PDB entry 3R45 | X-ray diffraction, 2.60 A resolution | chains A and B of the 3 polymer chains in the assembly

== Chain A ==
Molecule: Histone H3-like centromeric protein A
Source organism: Homo sapiens
UniProtKB: P49450 (CENPA_HUMAN); residue numbers follow UniProt; this construct covers 1-140
Amino-acid sequence (156 residues; row label = number of the first residue in the row; numbers below 1 keep their minus sign (Met-15 is residue -15)):
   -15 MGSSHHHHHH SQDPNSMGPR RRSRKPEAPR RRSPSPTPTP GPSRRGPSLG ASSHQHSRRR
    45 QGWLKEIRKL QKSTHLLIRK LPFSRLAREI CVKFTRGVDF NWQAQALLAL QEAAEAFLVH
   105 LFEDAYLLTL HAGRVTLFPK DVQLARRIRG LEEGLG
Not modelled in the structure: -15 to 58
Construct notes: expression tag (-15 to 0)
UniProt features mapped onto this chain:
  - region: Gln39 to Leu54 (Important for flexibility of DNA ends that protrude from nucleosomes)
  - modified residue: Gly2 (N,N,N-trimethylglycine), Ser7 (Phosphoserine), Ser17 (Phosphoserine), Ser19 (Phosphoserine), Ser27 (Phosphoserine), Ser68 (Phosphoserine)
  - mutagenesis: Ser7 (S7A: Induces a delay at the terminal stage of cytokinesis and chromosome misalignment during mitosis due to a defect in kinetochore attachment to microtubules), Ser17 (S17A: Impaired mitotic chromosome congression and chromosome segregation; when associated with A-19), Ser19 (S19A: Impaired mitotic chromosome congression and chromosome segregation; when associated with A-17), Ser68 (S68A: No effect on interaction with HJURP. Impairs localization at centromeres; S68E/Q: Impairs interaction with HJURP, association with chromatin and localization at centromeres), Arg80 to Gly81 (Impairs retention at centromeres, but not targeting to centromeres), His104 (H104G: Reduces location at centromeres. Abolishes location at centromeres; when associated with C-112), Leu112 (L112C: No effect on location at centromeres. Abolishes location at centromeres; when associated with G-104)
What the authors report for this chain:
  - conformationally variable residues (loop rearrangement): Lys77 to Asn85
  - specificity-determining residues: Ser68, Gln89, His104
  - mutagenesis - S68Q: abolished binding to Holliday junction recognition protein
  - mutagenesis - S68L: unchanged binding to Holliday junction recognition protein

== Chain B ==
Molecule: Histone H4
Source organism: Homo sapiens
UniProtKB: P62805 (H4_HUMAN); residues 0-102 here correspond to UniProt positions 1-103 (UniProt number = residue number + 1)
Amino-acid sequence (103 residues; numbered 0 to 102; the number before each row is that of its first residue; numbering starts at 0):
     0 MSGRGKGGKG LGKGGAKRHR KVLRDNIQGI TKPAIRRLAR RGGVKRISGL IYEETRGVLK
    60 VFLENVIRDA VTYTEHAKRK TVTAMDVVYA LKRQGRTLYG FGG
Not modelled in the structure: 0-22, 97-102
UniProt features mapped onto this chain:
  - DNA-binding region: Lys16 to Lys20
  - modified residue: Ser1 (N-acetylserine), Arg3 (Asymmetric dimethylarginine), Lys5 (N6-(2-hydroxyisobutyryl)lysine), Lys8 (N6-(2-hydroxyisobutyryl)lysine), Lys12 (N6-(2-hydroxyisobutyryl)lysine), Lys16 (N6-(2-hydroxyisobutyryl)lysine), Lys20 (N6,N6,N6-trimethyllysine), Lys31 (N6-(2-hydroxyisobutyryl)lysine), Lys44 (N6-(2-hydroxyisobutyryl)lysine), Ser47 (Phosphoserine), Tyr51 (Phosphotyrosine), Lys59 (N6-(2-hydroxyisobutyryl)lysine), Lys77 (N6-(2-hydroxyisobutyryl)lysine), Lys79 (N6-(2-hydroxyisobutyryl)lysine), Thr80 (Phosphothreonine), Tyr88 (Phosphotyrosine), Lys91 (N6-(2-hydroxyisobutyryl)lysine)
  - cross-link (Glycyl lysine isopeptide (Lys-Gly)): Lys12 (interchain with G-Cter in SUMO2), Lys20 (interchain with G-Cter in SUMO2), Lys31 (interchain with G-Cter in SUMO2), Lys59 (interchain with G-Cter in SUMO2), Lys79 (interchain with G-Cter in SUMO2), Lys91 (interchain with G-Cter in SUMO2)

== Chain A / chain B interface ==
Contacting residue pairs - 74 pairs, chain A then chain B:
  Leu61(A) - Arg36(B)  hydrogen bond (backbone-side chain)
  Leu61(A) - Leu37(B)  hydrophobic
  Ile62(A) - Ile29(B)  hydrophobic
  Pro66(A) - Gly28(B)
  Leu70(A) - Ile26(B)  hydrophobic
  Leu70(A) - Leu62(B)  hydrophobic
  Ala71(A) - Ile66(B)
  Glu73(A) - Arg23(B)
  Glu73(A) - Asn25(B)  hydrogen bond
  Ile74(A) - Leu62(B)  hydrophobic
  Ile74(A) - Glu63(B)
  Ile74(A) - Ile66(B)  hydrophobic
  Cys75(A) - Ile66(B)  hydrophobic
  Cys75(A) - Val70(B)  hydrophobic
  Lys77(A) - Glu63(B)  salt bridge
  Phe78(A) - Arg67(B)
  Phe78(A) - Val70(B)  hydrophobic
  Phe78(A) - Glu74(B)
  Thr79(A) - Glu74(B)
  Phe84(A) - Glu74(B)
  Phe84(A) - Arg78(B)
  Phe84(A) - Lys79(B)
  Asn85(A) - Lys79(B)
  Asn85(A) - Thr80(B)
  Asn85(A) - Val81(B)  hydrogen bond (backbone-backbone)
  Trp86(A) - Val81(B)
  Trp86(A) - Val86(B)  hydrophobic
  Gln87(A) - Val81(B)  hydrogen bond (backbone-backbone)
  Gln87(A) - Thr82(B)
  Gln87(A) - Ala83(B)  hydrogen bond (side chain-backbone)
  Gln89(A) - Ala83(B)
  Ala90(A) - Val81(B)
  Ala90(A) - Thr82(B)
  Ala90(A) - Ala83(B)
  Ala90(A) - Val86(B)
  Leu94(A) - Leu62(B)  hydrophobic
  Leu94(A) - Val65(B)  hydrophobic
  Leu94(A) - Val86(B)
  Ala97(A) - Phe61(B)
  Ala97(A) - Leu90(B)  hydrophobic
  Ala98(A) - Leu58(B)  hydrophobic
  Ala98(A) - Phe61(B)  hydrophobic
  Glu99(A) - Leu37(B)
  Phe101(A) - Val57(B)  hydrophobic
  Phe101(A) - Phe61(B)  hydrophobic
  Leu102(A) - Leu37(B)  hydrophobic
  Leu102(A) - Val57(B)  hydrophobic
  Val103(A) - Leu37(B)
  Val103(A) - Gly41(B)
  Leu105(A) - Val57(B)  hydrophobic
  Phe106(A) - Leu37(B)
  Phe106(A) - Ala38(B)  hydrophobic
  Phe106(A) - Val43(B)
  Phe106(A) - Thr54(B)
  Glu107(A) - Gly41(B)
  Tyr110(A) - Gly42(B)
  Tyr110(A) - Val43(B)  hydrophobic
  Tyr110(A) - Lys44(B)  hydrogen bond (side chain-backbone)
  Val119(A) - Arg45(B)
  Thr120(A) - Arg45(B)  hydrogen bond
  Thr120(A) - Ile46(B)
  Thr120(A) - Ser47(B)
  Leu121(A) - Val43(B)  hydrophobic
  Leu121(A) - Arg45(B)  hydrogen bond (backbone-backbone)
  Leu121(A) - Ile46(B)
  Leu121(A) - Ser47(B)  hydrogen bond (backbone-backbone)
  Leu121(A) - Ile50(B)
  Phe122(A) - Ser47(B)
  Phe122(A) - Ile50(B)
  Pro123(A) - Leu49(B)  hydrophobic
  Pro123(A) - Ile50(B)
  Val126(A) - Glu53(B)
  Glu137(A) - Gly94(B)
  Glu137(A) - Thr96(B)
Also at the interface, not in a pair above, chain A (40 interface residues in all): Phe67, Arg69, Ala93, Gln127, Arg130
Also at the interface, not in a pair above, chain B (45 interface residues in all): Ala33, Ile34, Arg40, Lys59, Val60, Gln93

== Summary ==
Chain A and chain B form an interface of 40 and 45 residues respectively; the contacts include 9 hydrogen
bonds and 1 salt bridge. Among the polar pairs are Lys77(A)-Glu63(B), Leu61(A)-Arg36(B) and Glu73(A)-Asn25(B).
From the paper: S68Q of chain A abolishes binding to Holliday junction recognition protein; specificity
determinants Ser68(A), Gln89(A) and His104(A).
Chain A is Histone H3-like centromeric protein A and chain B is Histone H4, both from Homo sapiens; the
structure, Structure of a CENP-A-Histone H4 Heterodimer in complex with chaperone HJURP, was determined by
X-ray diffraction.
